1QVG - chains 0 and S of the 33 polymer chains in the assembly; structure by X-ray diffraction, 2.90 A resolution.

# Chain 0
Molecule: 23S ribosomal RNA
From: Haloarcula marismortui
Sequence (2922 nucleotides; each row starts with the number of its first residue):
     2 UUGGCUACUA UGCCAGCUGG UGGAUUGCUC GGCUCAGGCG CUGAUGAAGG ACGUGCCAAG
    62 CUGCGAUAAG CCAUGGGGAG CCGCACGGAG GCGAAGAACC AUGGAUUUCC GAAUGAGAAU
   122 CUCUCUAACA AUUGCUUCGC GCAAUGAGGA ACCCCGAGAA CUGAAACAUC UCAGUAUCGG
   182 GAGGAACAGA AAACGCAAUG UGAUGUCGUU AGUAACCGCG AGUGAACGCG AUACAGCCCA
   242 AACCGAAGCC CUCACGGGCA AUGUGGUGUC AGGGCUACCU CUCAUCAGCC GACCGUCUCG
   302 ACGAAGUCUC UUGGAACAGA GCGUGAUACA GGGUGACAAC CCCGUACUCG AGACCAGUAC
   362 GACGUGCGGU AGUGCCAGAG UAGCGGGGGU UGGAUAUCCC UCGCGAAUAA CGCAGGCAUC
   422 GACUGCGAAG GCUAAACACA ACCUGAGACC GAUAGUGAAC AAGUAGUGUG AACGAACGCU
   482 GCAAAGUACC CUCAGAAGGG AGGCGAAAUA GAGCAUGAAA UCAGUUGGCG AUCGAGCGAC
   542 AGGGCAUACA AGGUCCCUCG ACGAAUGACC GACGCGCGAG CGUCCAGUAA GACUCACGGG
   602 AAGCCGAUGU UCUGUCGUAC GUUUUGAAAA ACGAGCCAGG GAGUGUGUCU GCAUGGCAAG
   662 UCUAACCGGA GUAUCCGGGG AGGCACAGGG AAACCGACAU GGCCGCAGGG CUUUGCCCGA
   722 GGGCCGCCGU CUUCAAGGGC GGGGAGCCAU GUGGACACGA CCCGAAUCCG GACGAUCUAC
   782 GCAUGGACAA GAUGAAGCGU GCCGAAAGGC ACGUGGAAGU CUGUUAGAGU UGGUGUCCUA
   842 CAAUACCCUC UCGUGAUCUA UGUGUAGGGG UGAAAGGCCC AUCGAGUCCG GCAACAGCUG
   902 GUUCCAAUCG AAACAUGUCG AAGCAUGACC UCCGCCGAGG UAGUCUGUGA GGUAGAGCGA
   962 CCGAUUGGUG UGUCCGCCUC CGAGAGGAGU CGGCACACCU GUCAAACUCC AAACUUACAG
  1022 ACGCCGUUUG ACGCGGGGAU UCCGGUGCGC GGGGUAAGCC UGUGUACCAG GAGGGGAACA
  1082 ACCCAGAGAU AGGUUAAGGU CCCCAAGUGU GGAUUAAGUG UAAUCCUCUG AAGGUGGUCU
  1142 CGAGCCCUAG ACAGCCGGGA GGUGAGCUUA GAAGCAGCUA CCCUCUAAGA AAAGCGUAAC
  1202 AGCUUACCGG CCGAGGUUUG AGGCGCCCAA AAUGAUCGGG ACUCAAAUCC ACCACCGAGA
  1262 CCUGUCCGUA CCACUCAUAC UGGUAAUCGA GUAGAUUGGC GCUCUAAUUG GAUGGAAGUA
  1322 GGGGUGAAAA CUCCUAUGGA CCGAUUAGUG ACGAAAAUCC UGGCCAUAGU AGCAGCGAUA
  1382 GUCGGGUGAG AACCCCGACG GCCUAAUGGA UAAGGGUUCC UCAGCACUGC UGAUCAGCUG
  1442 AGGGUUAGCC GGUCCUAAGU CAUACCGCAA CUCGACUAUG ACGAAAUGGG AAACGGGUUA
  1502 AUAUUCCCGU GCCACUAUGC AGUGAAAGUU GACGCCCUGG GGUCGAUCAC GCUGGGCAUU
  1562 CGCCCAGUCG AACCGUCCAA CUCCGUGGAA GCCGUAAUGG CAGGAAGCGG ACGAACGGCG
  1622 GCAUAGGGAA ACGUGAUUCA ACCUGGGGCC CAUGAAAAGA CGAGCAUAGU GUCCGUACCG
  1682 AGAACCGACA CAGGUGUCCA UGGCGGCGAA AGCCAAGGCC UGUCGGGAGC AACCAACGUU
  1742 AGGGAAUUCG GCAAGUUAGU CCCGUACCUU CGGAAGAAGG GAUGCCUGCU CCGGAACGGA
  1802 GCAGGUCGCA GUGACUCGGA AGCUCGGACU GUCUAGUAAC AACAUAGGUG ACCGCAAAUC
  1862 CGCAAGGACU CGUACGGUCA CUGAAUCCUG CCCAGUGCAG GUAUCUGAAC ACCUCGUACA
  1922 AGAGGACGAA GGACCUGUCA ACGGCGGGGG UAACUAUGAC CCUCUUAAGG UAGCGUAGUA
  1982 CCUUGCCGCA UCAGUAGCGG CUUGCAUGAA UGGAUUAACC AGAGCUUCAC UGUCCCAACG
  2042 UUGGGCCCGG UGAACUGUAC AUUCCAGUGC GGAGUCUGGA GACACCCAGG GGGAAGCGAA
  2102 GACCCUAUGG AGCUUUACUG CAGGCUGUCG CUGAGACGUG GUCGCCGAUG UGCAGCAUAG
  2162 GUAGGAGACA CUACACAGGU ACCCGCGCUA GCGGGCCACC GAGUCAACAG UGAAAUACUA
  2222 CCCGUCGGUG ACUGCGACUC UCACUCCGGG AGGAGGACAC CGAUAGCCGG GCAGUUUGAC
  2282 UGGGGCGGUA CGCGCUCGAA AAGAUAUCGA GCGCGCCCUA UGGCUAUCUC AGCCGGGACA
  2342 GAGACCCGGC GAAGAGUGCA AGAGCAAAAG AUAGCUUGAC AGUGUUCUUC CCAACGAGGA
  2402 ACGCUGACGC GAAAGCGUGG UCUAGCGAAC CAAUUAGCCU GCUUGAUGCG GGCAAUUGAU
  2462 GACAGAAAAG CUACCCUAGG GAUAACAGAG UCGUCACUCG CAAGAGCACA UAUCGACCGA
  2522 GUGGCUUGCU ACCUCGAUGU CGGUUCCCUC CAUCCUGCCC GUGCAGAAGC GGGCAAGGGU
  2582 GAGGUUGUUC GCCUAUUAAA GGAGGUCGUG AGCUGGGUUU AGACCGUCGU GAGACAGGUC
  2642 GGCUGCUAUC UACUGGGUGU GUAAUGGUGU CUGACAAGAA CGACCGUAUA GUACGAGAGG
  2702 AACUACGGUU GGUGGCCACU GGUGUACCGG UUGUUCGAGA GAGCACGUGC CGGGUAGCCA
  2762 CGCCACACGG GGUAAGAGCU GAACGCAUCU AAGCUCGAAA CCCACUUGGA AAAGAGACAC
  2822 CGCCGAGGUC CCGCGUACAA GACGCGGUCG AUAGACUCGG GGUGUGCGCG UCGAGGUAAC
  2882 GAGACGUUAA GCCCACGAGC ACUAACAGAC CAAAGCCAUC AU
Unresolved in the structure: 2-9, 126-127, 715, 971-998, 1560, 1952-1963, 2137-2236, 2339-2343, 2665-2666, 2915-2923
Bound ions: Mg2+ site 1 near G28 (its only coordinating residue here); Na+ site 1: C40, G41; Na+ site 2: G56, A59, G61; Na+ site 3 near U108 (its only coordinating residue here); Mg2+ site 2: A114, U115; Na+ site 4: C141, G142; Na+ site 5 near U146 (its only coordinating residue here); Mg2+ site 3: C162, U163, U2276; K+ site 1: C162, U163, U172; Mg2+ site 4: A165, A167, C168; Na+ site 6: A165, A166, A167; Mg2+ site 5: A166, G219; 60 more Na+ sites not listed; 96 more Mg2+ sites not listed; 1 more K+ sites not listed
Reported in the primary citation:
  - conformationally variable residues (side-chain flip): U2541, U2619, U2620

# Chain S
Name: 50S ribosomal protein L24P
From: Haloarcula marismortui
Reference sequence: P10972 (RL24_HALMA); residue numbers follow UniProt; this construct covers 1-119
Amino-acid sequence (119 residues; numbered 1 to 119; the number before each row is that of its first residue):
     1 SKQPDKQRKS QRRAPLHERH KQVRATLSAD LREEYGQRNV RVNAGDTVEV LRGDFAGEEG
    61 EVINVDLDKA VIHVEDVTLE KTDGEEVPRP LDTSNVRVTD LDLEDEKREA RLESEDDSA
Bound ions: Mg2+: Gln37, Arg111, Ser114, Asp117; Na+: Ser94, Asn95 (shared with U335(0), C342(0) of chain 0)

# Interface between chain 0 and chain S
Residue-residue contacts - 111 pairs, chain 0 then chain S:
  U30(0) with Asp5(S), hydrogen bond to the sugar; Arg8(S), salt bridge to the phosphate
  C31(0) with Asp5(S), phosphate contact; Arg8(S), salt bridge to the phosphate; Arg12(S), salt bridge to the phosphate; Arg13(S), hydrogen bond to the phosphate
  G32(0) with Asp5(S), base contact; Lys9(S), salt bridge to the phosphate; Arg13(S), salt bridge to the phosphate
  G78(0) with Asp117(S), phosphate contact
  G79(0) with His20(S), sugar contact; Arg41(S), phosphate contact; Lys107(S), hydrogen bond to the base; Arg111(S), salt bridge to the phosphate
  A80(0) with Arg41(S), salt bridge to the phosphate; Asn43(S), hydrogen bond to the phosphate; Arg111(S), salt bridge to the phosphate
  G81(0) with Arg41(S), salt bridge to the phosphate; Asn43(S), phosphate contact; Ala44(S), hydrogen bond to the phosphate; Val65(S), sugar contact; Leu67(S), phosphate contact
  C82(0) with Leu16(S), phosphate contact; Val65(S), phosphate contact; Asp66(S), phosphate contact; Leu67(S), hydrogen bond to the phosphate
  C85(0) with Asp68(S), phosphate contact
  C87(0) with Lys69(S), hydrogen bond to the base
  A95(0) with Asp105(S), base contact
  G97(0) with Asp105(S), hydrogen bond to the base; Glu106(S), base contact; Lys107(S), base contact
  A99(0) with Leu16(S), sugar contact; His17(S), base contact; His20(S), hydrogen bond to the base
  C100(0) with Pro15(S), sugar contact; Leu16(S), sugar contact; His17(S), hydrogen bond to the sugar
  C101(0) with Pro15(S), sugar contact; His17(S), sugar contact
  C303(0) with Asp116(S), sugar contact; Asp117(S), phosphate contact; Ser118(S), phosphate contact
  G304(0) with Ser118(S), phosphate contact
  A306(0) with Arg38(S), salt bridge to the phosphate
  G307(0) with Arg38(S), salt bridge to the phosphate
  U308(0) with Arg32(S), salt bridge to the phosphate; Arg38(S), salt bridge to the phosphate; Leu51(S), base contact; Arg52(S), hydrogen bond to the base; Ser94(S), base contact; Asn95(S), base contact; Arg97(S), salt bridge to the phosphate
  C309(0) with Arg97(S), salt bridge to the phosphate
  G315(0) with Asp54(S), hydrogen bond to the sugar
  A316(0) with Arg52(S), phosphate contact; Asp54(S), sugar contact
  A317(0) with Arg52(S), phosphate contact
  C318(0) with Arg52(S), salt bridge to the phosphate
  A331(0) with Ser1(S), base contact; Gln7(S), base contact
  G332(0) with Lys2(S), hydrogen bond to the sugar; Gln3(S), sugar contact; Pro4(S), sugar contact; Gln7(S), hydrogen bond to the base
  G333(0) with Pro4(S), sugar contact; Gln7(S), sugar contact; Arg8(S), sugar contact; Gln11(S), hydrogen bond to the sugar
  G334(0) with Arg8(S), salt bridge to the phosphate; Gln11(S), sugar contact; Ser94(S), hydrogen bond to the base
  U335(0) with Asp92(S), sugar contact; Asn95(S), hydrogen bond to the sugar
  G336(0) with Gly53(S), base contact; Asp54(S), hydrogen bond to the base; Arg89(S), hydrogen bond to the base; Asn95(S), phosphate contact
  C342(0) with Thr26(S), phosphate contact; Ser94(S), hydrogen bond to the base
  C343(0) with Lys21(S), sugar contact; Arg24(S), phosphate contact; Thr26(S), hydrogen bond to the phosphate; Arg38(S), phosphate contact; Asn39(S), phosphate contact; Ser94(S), sugar contact
  C344(0) with Lys21(S), sugar contact; Arg24(S), salt bridge to the phosphate; Asn39(S), phosphate contact
  G345(0) with Lys21(S), phosphate contact
  G446(0) with Ser1(S), phosphate contact; Lys6(S), salt bridge to the phosphate
  A447(0) with Ser1(S), phosphate contact; Lys2(S), hydrogen bond to the phosphate; Gln3(S), phosphate contact
  G448(0) with Lys2(S), salt bridge to the phosphate; Gln3(S), hydrogen bond to the phosphate
  C483(0) with Arg89(S), hydrogen bond to the base
  A484(0) with Leu79(S), sugar contact; Arg89(S), hydrogen bond to the sugar; Pro90(S), sugar contact
  A485(0) with Pro90(S), phosphate contact
  A486(0) with Leu79(S), sugar contact; Glu80(S), hydrogen bond to the sugar; Lys81(S), salt bridge to the phosphate; Val87(S), phosphate contact
  G487(0) with Lys81(S), phosphate contact; Thr82(S), hydrogen bond to the phosphate
  U488(0) with Thr82(S), sugar contact
  A489(0) with Thr82(S), base contact; Asp83(S), sugar contact
Interface residues without a listed pair, chain 0 (50 interface residues in all): G77, C83, A302, G452, G504
Interface residues without a listed pair, chain S (56 interface residues in all): Ala25, Val42, Arg108

# In short
50 residues of chain 0 face 56 of chain S across their interface; the contacts include 27 hydrogen bonds and
21 salt bridges. Polar pairs include G79(0)-Lys107(S), C87(0)-Lys69(S) and G97(0)-Asp105(S). C40(0) and G41(0)
form the Na+ site 1. G56(0), A59(0) and G61(0) coordinate Na+ site 2. The paper reports conformational
variability at U2541(0), U2619(0) and U2620(0).
Here chain 0 is 23S ribosomal RNA and chain S is 50S ribosomal protein L24P, both from Haloarcula marismortui.
Entry 1QVG (Structure of CCA oligonucleotide bound to the tRNA binding sites of the large ribosomal subunit of
...) was determined by X-ray diffraction together with 1QVF from the same study.
